PDB entry 1DGG | X-ray diffraction, 1.80 A resolution | chains B and D of the 4 polymer chains in the assembly

Chain B (and D):
Name: Catalase
Source organism: Homo sapiens
Notes: EC 1.11.1.6; chain D of this document is another copy of the same molecule, construct and numbering; everything in this record applies to it too
UniProt: P04040 (CATA_HUMAN); residues 5-501 here = UniProt positions 5-501
Chain sequence (497 residues; each row starts with the number of its first residue):
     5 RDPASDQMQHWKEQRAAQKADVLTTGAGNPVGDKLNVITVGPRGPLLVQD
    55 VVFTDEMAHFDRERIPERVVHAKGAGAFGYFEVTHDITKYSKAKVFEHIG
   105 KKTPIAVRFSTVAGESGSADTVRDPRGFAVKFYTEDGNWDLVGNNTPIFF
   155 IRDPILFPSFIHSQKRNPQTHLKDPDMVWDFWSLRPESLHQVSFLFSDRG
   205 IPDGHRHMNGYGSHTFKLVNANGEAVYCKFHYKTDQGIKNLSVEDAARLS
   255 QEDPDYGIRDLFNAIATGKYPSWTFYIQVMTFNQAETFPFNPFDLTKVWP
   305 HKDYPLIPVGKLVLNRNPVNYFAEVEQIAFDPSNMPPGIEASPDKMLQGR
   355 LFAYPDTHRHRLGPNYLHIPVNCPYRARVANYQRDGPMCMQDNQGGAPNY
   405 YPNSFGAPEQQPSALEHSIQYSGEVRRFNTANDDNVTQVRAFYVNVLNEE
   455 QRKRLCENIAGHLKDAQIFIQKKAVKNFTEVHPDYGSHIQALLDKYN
Metal / ion sites: heme Fe: Tyr358 (together with cyanide ion)
Ligand contacts:
  - cyanide ion / heme, molecule 1: Met61, Phe64, Asp65
  - cyanide ion / heme, molecule 2: Arg72, Val73, Val74, His75, Arg112, Ser114, Gly131, Phe132, Ala133, Val146, Gly147, Asn148, Phe153, Pro158, Phe161, Tyr215, Gly216, Ser217, His218, Leu299, Ile332, Phe334, Met350, Arg354, Ala357, Tyr358, Thr361, His362, Arg365

How chain B and chain D interact:
Residue-residue contacts (220):
  Arg5(B) - Asp180(D)  salt bridge
  Arg5(B) - Asp469(D)  hydrogen bond (side chain-backbone)
  Arg5(B) - Ala470(D)
  Arg5(B) - Gln471(D)
  Ala8(B) - Thr174(D)
  Ala8(B) - Leu176(D)  hydrophobic
  Gln11(B) - Asn171(D)  hydrogen bond
  Gln11(B) - Gln173(D)  hydrogen bond
  Gln11(B) - Thr174(D)
  Met12(B) - Asp180(D)
  Met12(B) - Met181(D)  hydrophobic
  Gln13(B) - Gln471(D)  hydrogen bond
  Asp37(B) - Arg431(D)
  Lys38(B) - Ile159(D)  hydrogen bond (side chain-backbone)
  Leu39(B) - Asp157(D)
  Leu39(B) - Ile159(D)
  Leu39(B) - Leu160(D)
  Asn40(B) - Asp157(D)
  Asn40(B) - Ile159(D)
  Asn40(B) - Arg431(D)  hydrogen bond (backbone-side chain)
  Asn40(B) - Phe432(D)  hydrogen bond (side chain-backbone)
  Asn40(B) - Asn433(D)
  Asn40(B) - Thr434(D)
  Val41(B) - Asp157(D)  hydrogen bond (backbone-side chain)
  Val41(B) - Pro158(D)  hydrophobic
  Val41(B) - Ile159(D)  hydrophobic
  Val41(B) - Arg430(D)
  Val41(B) - Arg431(D)
  Ile42(B) - Val429(D)  hydrophobic
  Ile42(B) - Arg430(D)
  Ile42(B) - Arg431(D)
  Thr43(B) - Glu428(D)
  Thr43(B) - Val429(D)
  Thr43(B) - Arg430(D)  hydrogen bond (backbone-backbone)
  Thr43(B) - Phe432(D)
  Val44(B) - Glu428(D)
  Val44(B) - Val429(D)  hydrophobic
  Gly45(B) - Ser426(D)
  Gly45(B) - Glu428(D)  hydrogen bond (backbone-backbone)
  Gly45(B) - Phe432(D)
  Pro46(B) - Lys349(D)
  Pro46(B) - Phe432(D)
  Arg47(B) - Phe294(D)
  Arg47(B) - Asn295(D)
  Arg47(B) - Pro296(D)
  Arg47(B) - Pro347(D)
  Arg47(B) - Tyr425(D)
  Gly48(B) - Pro347(D)
  Gly48(B) - Tyr425(D)
  Pro49(B) - Gln352(D)
  Pro49(B) - Tyr425(D)
  Leu50(B) - Gln352(D)  hydrogen bond (backbone-side chain)
  Leu51(B) - Val429(D)  hydrophobic
  Gln53(B) - Val429(D)
  Asp54(B) - Arg431(D)  salt bridge
  Val56(B) - Arg431(D)
  Phe57(B) - Pro158(D)  hydrophobic
  Phe57(B) - Ile159(D)
  Phe57(B) - Gly353(D)
  Thr58(B) - Phe356(D)
  Glu60(B) - Ile159(D)
  Met61(B) - Pro158(D)
  Met61(B) - Pro162(D)
  Met61(B) - Phe356(D)  hydrophobic
  Met61(B) - Ala357(D)  hydrophobic
  Ala62(B) - Phe356(D)
  Ala62(B) - Asp360(D)
  Phe64(B) - Val73(D)
  Phe64(B) - Phe161(D)  hydrophobic
  Phe64(B) - Pro162(D)  hydrophobic
  Phe64(B) - Ile165(D)  hydrophobic
  Asp65(B) - Phe356(D)
  Asp65(B) - Ala357(D)
  Asp65(B) - Asp360(D)
  Asp65(B) - Thr361(D)  hydrogen bond (backbone-side chain)
  Asp65(B) - His364(D)
  Arg66(B) - Asp360(D)  salt bridge
  Arg66(B) - His364(D)
  Glu67(B) - His166(D)  salt bridge
  Arg68(B) - Pro70(D)
  Arg68(B) - Glu71(D)
  Arg68(B) - Val73(D)  hydrogen bond (side chain-backbone)
  Arg68(B) - Lys169(D)
  Arg68(B) - His364(D)  hydrogen bond (backbone-side chain)
  Ile69(B) - Pro70(D)
  Pro70(B) - Arg68(D)
  Pro70(B) - Ile69(D)
  Pro70(B) - Pro70(D)
  Glu71(B) - Arg68(D)
  Val73(B) - Phe64(D)
  Val73(B) - Arg68(D)  hydrogen bond (backbone-side chain)
  Glu119(B) - Ser120(D)
  Glu119(B) - Gly121(D)
  Ser120(B) - Glu119(D)
  Ser120(B) - Ser120(D)  hydrogen bond (backbone-backbone)
  Ser120(B) - Gly121(D)
  Ser120(B) - Arg170(D)
  Gly121(B) - Glu119(D)
  Gly121(B) - Ser120(D)
  Gly121(B) - Gly121(D)
  Gly121(B) - Ser122(D)  hydrogen bond (backbone-backbone)
  Gly121(B) - Arg170(D)
  Ser122(B) - Gly121(D)  hydrogen bond (backbone-backbone)
  Asp157(B) - Leu39(D)
  Asp157(B) - Asn40(D)
  Asp157(B) - Val41(D)  hydrogen bond (side chain-backbone)
  Pro158(B) - Val41(D)  hydrophobic
  Pro158(B) - Phe57(D)  hydrophobic
  Pro158(B) - Met61(D)
  Ile159(B) - Lys38(D)  hydrogen bond (backbone-side chain)
  Ile159(B) - Leu39(D)
  Ile159(B) - Asn40(D)
  Ile159(B) - Phe57(D)
  Ile159(B) - Glu60(D)
  Leu160(B) - Leu39(D)
  Phe161(B) - Phe64(D)  hydrophobic
  Pro162(B) - Met61(D)
  Pro162(B) - Phe64(D)  hydrophobic
  Ile165(B) - Phe64(D)  hydrophobic
  His166(B) - Glu67(D)  salt bridge
  Lys169(B) - Arg68(D)
  Arg170(B) - Ser120(D)
  Arg170(B) - Gly121(D)
  Arg170(B) - Asp259(D)  salt bridge
  Asn171(B) - Gln11(D)  hydrogen bond
  Pro172(B) - Asn324(D)
  Pro172(B) - Tyr325(D)  hydrogen bond (backbone-backbone)
  Gln173(B) - Gln11(D)  hydrogen bond
  Gln173(B) - Phe266(D)
  Gln173(B) - Pro322(D)  hydrogen bond (side chain-backbone)
  Gln173(B) - Val323(D)
  Gln173(B) - Tyr325(D)
  Thr174(B) - Ala8(D)
  Thr174(B) - Gln11(D)
  Thr174(B) - Ile262(D)
  Thr174(B) - Phe266(D)
  His175(B) - Asp259(D)
  His175(B) - Ile262(D)
  His175(B) - Tyr325(D)
  Leu176(B) - Ala8(D)  hydrophobic
  Leu176(B) - Asp259(D)
  Leu176(B) - Ile262(D)  hydrophobic
  Leu176(B) - Arg263(D)
  Asp180(B) - Arg5(D)  salt bridge
  Asp180(B) - Met12(D)
  Met181(B) - Met12(D)  hydrophobic
  Ala251(B) - Gln255(D)
  Ser254(B) - Gln255(D)
  Gln255(B) - Ala251(D)
  Gln255(B) - Ser254(D)
  Gln255(B) - Gln255(D)
  Asp259(B) - Arg170(D)  salt bridge
  Asp259(B) - Leu176(D)
  Ile262(B) - Thr174(D)
  Ile262(B) - His175(D)
  Ile262(B) - Leu176(D)  hydrophobic
  Arg263(B) - Leu176(D)
  Phe266(B) - Gln173(D)
  Phe266(B) - Thr174(D)
  Phe294(B) - Arg47(D)
  Asn295(B) - Arg47(D)
  Pro296(B) - Arg47(D)
  Pro322(B) - Gln173(D)  hydrogen bond (backbone-side chain)
  Val323(B) - Gln173(D)
  Asn324(B) - Pro172(D)
  Tyr325(B) - Pro172(D)  hydrogen bond (backbone-backbone)
  Tyr325(B) - Gln173(D)
  Tyr325(B) - His175(D)
  Pro347(B) - Arg47(D)
  Pro347(B) - Gly48(D)
  Lys349(B) - Val41(D)
  Lys349(B) - Thr43(D)
  Lys349(B) - Pro46(D)
  Gln352(B) - Pro49(D)
  Gln352(B) - Leu50(D)  hydrogen bond (side chain-backbone)
  Gly353(B) - Leu50(D)
  Gly353(B) - Phe57(D)
  Phe356(B) - Met61(D)  hydrophobic
  Ala357(B) - Asp65(D)
  Asp360(B) - Ala62(D)
  Asp360(B) - Asp65(D)
  Asp360(B) - Arg66(D)  salt bridge
  Thr361(B) - Asp65(D)  hydrogen bond (side chain-backbone)
  His364(B) - Asp65(D)  hydrogen bond (side chain-backbone)
  His364(B) - Arg66(D)
  His364(B) - Arg68(D)  hydrogen bond (side chain-backbone)
  Tyr425(B) - Val44(D)
  Tyr425(B) - Arg47(D)
  Tyr425(B) - Gly48(D)
  Tyr425(B) - Pro49(D)
  Ser426(B) - Gly45(D)
  Ser426(B) - Pro46(D)
  Gly427(B) - Gly45(D)
  Glu428(B) - Thr43(D)
  Glu428(B) - Gly45(D)  hydrogen bond (backbone-backbone)
  Val429(B) - Ile42(D)  hydrophobic
  Val429(B) - Thr43(D)
  Val429(B) - Val44(D)  hydrophobic
  Val429(B) - Leu51(D)  hydrophobic
  Val429(B) - Gln53(D)
  Arg430(B) - Val41(D)
  Arg430(B) - Ile42(D)
  Arg430(B) - Thr43(D)  hydrogen bond (backbone-backbone)
  Arg431(B) - Asp37(D)
  Arg431(B) - Asn40(D)  hydrogen bond (side chain-backbone)
  Arg431(B) - Val41(D)
  Arg431(B) - Ile42(D)
  Arg431(B) - Asp54(D)  salt bridge
  Arg431(B) - Val56(D)
  Phe432(B) - Asn40(D)  hydrogen bond (backbone-side chain)
  Phe432(B) - Val41(D)
  Phe432(B) - Thr43(D)
  Phe432(B) - Gly45(D)
  Phe432(B) - Pro46(D)
  Asn433(B) - Asn40(D)
  Thr434(B) - Asn40(D)
  Asp469(B) - Arg5(D)  hydrogen bond (backbone-side chain)
  Ala470(B) - Arg5(D)
  Gln471(B) - Arg5(D)
  Gln471(B) - Gln13(D)  hydrogen bond
Other interface residues (no listed pair), chain B (104 interface residues in all): Ser9, Arg72, Val74, Ser163, Asp178, Arg189, Ala289, Phe297, Phe473
Other interface residues (no listed pair), chain D (104 interface residues in all): Ser9, Thr58, Arg72, Val74, Ser163, Asp178, Arg189, Ala289, Phe297, Gly427, Phe473

Summary:
Chain B and chain D each contribute 104 residues to their interface, with 36 hydrogen bonds and 10 salt
bridges. Polar contacts include Arg5(B)-Asp180(D), Asp54(B)-Arg431(D) and Arg66(B)-Asp360(D). Bound to chain
B: cyanide ion / heme.
Both chains are Catalase (Homo sapiens). Entry 1DGG (Human erythrocyte catalse cyanide complex) was determined
by X-ray diffraction (same publication as 1DGH, 1DGB and 1DGF).
